5DY9 - chains E and F of the 6 polymer chains in the assembly; structure by X-ray diffraction, 1.60 A resolution.

Chain E (and F):
Protein: Hfq-like protein
Source organism: Methanocaldococcus jannaschii DSM 2661
Notes: chain F of this document is another copy of the same molecule, construct and numbering; everything in this record applies to it too
UniProtKB: Q58830 (Y1435_METJA); residue numbers follow UniProt; this construct covers 1-71
Sequence (71 residues; numbered 1 to 71; the number before each row is that of its first residue):
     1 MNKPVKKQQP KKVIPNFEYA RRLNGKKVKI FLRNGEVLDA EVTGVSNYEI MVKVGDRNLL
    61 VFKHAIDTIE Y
Unresolved in the structure: 1-11 (chain F: 1-13)
Sequence notes: engineered mutation Thr68 (Tyr in Q58830)
Residues lining bound ligands: adenosine monophosphate (AMP): Glu18, Asn47, Tyr48, Lys63, His64

Interface between chain E and chain F:
Pairs across the interface - 37 pairs, chain E then chain F:
  Leu32(E) - Thr68(F)
  Arg33(E) - Arg33(F)
  Arg33(E) - His64(F)  hydrogen bond (side chain-backbone)
  Arg33(E) - Ile66(F)  hydrogen bond (side chain-backbone)
  Arg33(E) - Asp67(F)  salt bridge
  Asn34(E) - Asp67(F)
  Gly44(E) - Tyr19(F)
  Val45(E) - Tyr19(F)
  Ser46(E) - Tyr19(F)
  Asn47(E) - Pro15(F)
  Tyr48(E) - Pro15(F)  hydrophobic
  Tyr48(E) - Lys63(F)
  Tyr48(E) - His64(F)
  Glu49(E) - Glu18(F)
  Glu49(E) - Tyr19(F)  hydrogen bond (side chain-backbone)
  Glu49(E) - Ala20(F)  hydrogen bond (side chain-backbone)
  Met51(E) - Tyr19(F)  hydrophobic
  Met51(E) - Tyr71(F)
  Arg57(E) - Glu70(F)
  Asn58(E) - Ile69(F)
  Asn58(E) - Glu70(F)
  Asn58(E) - Tyr71(F)  hydrogen bond (backbone-backbone)
  Leu59(E) - Ile69(F)
  Leu59(E) - Glu70(F)
  Leu59(E) - Tyr71(F)
  Leu60(E) - Ala20(F)  hydrophobic
  Leu60(E) - Thr68(F)
  Leu60(E) - Ile69(F)  hydrogen bond (backbone-backbone)
  Leu60(E) - Tyr71(F)
  Val61(E) - Asp67(F)
  Phe62(E) - Lys63(F)
  Phe62(E) - Ile66(F)
  Phe62(E) - Asp67(F)  hydrogen bond (backbone-backbone)
  His64(E) - Lys63(F)  hydrogen bond (side chain-backbone)
  His64(E) - His64(F)
  His64(E) - Ile66(F)  hydrogen bond (side chain-backbone)
  Ala65(E) - Asp67(F)
Interface residues without a listed pair, chain F (17 interface residues in all): Phe17, Leu23, Tyr48, Ala65

Overview:
Chain E and chain F form an interface of 18 and 17 residues respectively, with 9 hydrogen bonds and 1 salt
bridge. Among the polar pairs are Arg33(E)-Asp67(F), Arg33(E)-His64(F) and Arg33(E)-Ile66(F). Bound to chain
E: adenosine monophosphate.
Both chains are Hfq-like protein (Methanocaldococcus jannaschii DSM 2661). Entry 5DY9 (Y68T Hfq from
Methanococcus jannaschii in complex with AMP) was determined by X-ray diffraction (same publication as 4X9D
and 4X9C).
